Entry 1C9N (X-ray diffraction, 1.50 A resolution); this record covers chain A.

== Chain A ==
Protein: Subtilisin Savinase
Organism: Lederbergia lenta
Notes: EC 3.4.21.62
UniProtKB: P29600 (SUBS_LEDLE); numbering as in UniProt (aligned over 1-269)
Sequence (269 residues; row label = number of the first residue in the row):
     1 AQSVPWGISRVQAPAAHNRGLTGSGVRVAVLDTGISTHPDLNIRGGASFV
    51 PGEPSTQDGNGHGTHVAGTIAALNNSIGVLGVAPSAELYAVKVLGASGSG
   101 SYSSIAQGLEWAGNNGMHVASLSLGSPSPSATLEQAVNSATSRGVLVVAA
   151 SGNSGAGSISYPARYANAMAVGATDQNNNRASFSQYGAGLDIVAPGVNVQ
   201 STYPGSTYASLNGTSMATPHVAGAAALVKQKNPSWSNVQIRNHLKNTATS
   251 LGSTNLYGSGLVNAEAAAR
Construct notes: engineered mutation Arg-27 (Lys in P29600), Tyr-102 (Val in P29600), Ser-121 (Asn in P29600), Ala-268 (Thr in P29600)
UniProt features mapped onto this chain:
  - active site (Charge relay system): Asp-32, His-62, Ser-215
  - binding site (Ca(2+)): Gln-2, Asp-40, Leu-73, Asn-75, Ile-77, Val-79, Ala-163, Tyr-165, Ala-168
Covalent attachments: phenylmethanesulfonic acid (PMS) linked to Ser-215
Metal / ion sites: Ca2+ site 1: Gln-2, Asp-40, Leu-73, Asn-75, Ile-77, Val-79; Ca2+ site 2: Ala-163, Tyr-165, Ala-168
Residues lining bound ligands: phenylmethanesulfonic acid (PMS): Asp-32, Thr-33, His-62, Leu-94, Gly-98, Ser-123, Leu-124, Asn-153, Asn-212, Gly-213, Thr-214, Met-216

== In short ==
Covalently linked phenylmethanesulfonic acid: at Ser-215. Gln-2, Asp-40, Leu-73, Asn-75, Ile-77 and Val-79
form the Ca2+ site 1. The Ca2+ site 2 is built by Ala-163, Tyr-165 and Ala-168. UniProt lists 3 active-site
residues and 9 Ca2+-binding residues.
Chain A is Subtilisin Savinase (Lederbergia lenta); the structure, Bacillus lentus substilisin variant (ser
87) K27R/V104Y/N123S/T274A, was determined by X-ray diffraction (same publication as 1IAV, 1C9J, 1C9M and
1JEA).
